5AEU - chains F and H of the 6 polymer chains in the assembly; structure by X-ray diffraction, 2.49 A resolution.

[Chain F (and H)]
Protein: Biphenyl dioxygenase subunit beta
Organism: Burkholderia xenovorans LB400
Notes: EC 1.14.12.18; chain H of this document is another copy of the same molecule, construct and numbering; everything in this record applies to it too
Reference sequence: P37334 (BPHE_BURXL); numbering as in UniProt (aligned over 1-188)
Sequence (188 residues; each row starts with the number of its first residue):
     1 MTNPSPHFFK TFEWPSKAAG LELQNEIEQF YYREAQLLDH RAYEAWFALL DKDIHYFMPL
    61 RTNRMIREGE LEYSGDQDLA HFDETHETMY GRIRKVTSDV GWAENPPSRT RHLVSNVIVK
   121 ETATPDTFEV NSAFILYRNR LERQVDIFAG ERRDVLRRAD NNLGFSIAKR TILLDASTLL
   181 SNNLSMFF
Disordered / not traced: 1-6

[How chain F and chain H interact]
Residue-residue contacts - 63 pairs, chain F then chain H:
  Leu21(F) - Leu21(H)  hydrophobic
  Glu22(F) - Leu21(H)
  Asn25(F) - Leu21(H)
  Asn25(F) - Gln24(H)
  Gln29(F) - Gln24(H)  hydrogen bond
  Gln29(F) - Val117(H)  hydrogen bond (side chain-backbone)
  Gln29(F) - Ile118(H)
  Tyr32(F) - Asn116(H)
  Tyr32(F) - Val117(H)
  Tyr32(F) - Ile118(H)  hydrophobic
  Arg33(F) - Trp14(H)
  Arg33(F) - Ala18(H)
  Ala35(F) - Asn116(H)
  Gln36(F) - Thr11(H)
  Gln36(F) - Phe12(H)
  Gln36(F) - Asn131(H)  hydrogen bond
  Gln36(F) - Glu151(H)
  Gln36(F) - Arg153(H)
  Leu37(F) - Trp14(H)  hydrophobic
  His40(F) - Lys10(H)
  His40(F) - Thr11(H)
  His40(F) - Glu151(H)  salt bridge
  His40(F) - Arg153(H)  hydrogen bond
  Arg41(F) - Arg61(H)
  Arg41(F) - Glu72(H)  salt bridge
  Ser98(F) - Ile66(H)
  Asp99(F) - Ile66(H)
  Asn105(F) - Met65(H)
  Asn105(F) - Ile66(H)  hydrogen bond (side chain-backbone)
  Pro106(F) - Arg64(H)
  Pro106(F) - Met65(H)  hydrophobic
  Pro107(F) - Arg64(H)
  Arg109(F) - Arg61(H)
  Arg109(F) - Asn63(H)  hydrogen bond
  Arg109(F) - Glu72(H)
  Arg109(F) - Ala176(H)
  Arg109(F) - Ser177(H)  hydrogen bond
  Thr110(F) - Asp175(H)
  Arg111(F) - Gly150(H)
  Arg111(F) - Glu151(H)  salt bridge
  Arg111(F) - Asp175(H)  salt bridge
  His112(F) - Asn116(H)  hydrogen bond (backbone-side chain)
  Leu113(F) - Leu113(H)  hydrophobic
  Leu113(F) - Asn116(H)
  Leu113(F) - Phe134(H)
  Leu113(F) - Ile135(H)  hydrophobic
  Val114(F) - Ser115(H)  hydrogen bond (backbone-side chain)
  Val114(F) - Asn116(H)  hydrogen bond (backbone-side chain)
  Ile135(F) - Ile135(H)  hydrophobic
  Tyr137(F) - Ile147(H)  hydrogen bond (side chain-backbone)
  Tyr137(F) - Ala149(H)  hydrophobic
  Tyr137(F) - Asp175(H)
  Asn139(F) - Asp175(H)
  Asn139(F) - Ala176(H)
  Asn139(F) - Ser177(H)  hydrogen bond (side chain-backbone)
  Leu141(F) - Asn63(H)  hydrogen bond (backbone-side chain)
  Leu141(F) - Ser177(H)  hydrogen bond (backbone-side chain)
  Glu142(F) - Ser177(H)  hydrogen bond (backbone-side chain)
  Glu142(F) - Thr178(H)
  Arg143(F) - Leu180(H)
  Val145(F) - Leu180(H)  hydrophobic
  Asn162(F) - Trp14(H)
  Leu163(F) - Trp14(H)  hydrophobic
Interface residues without a listed pair, chain F (37 interface residues in all): Ala42, Thr97, Glu104, Ser115, Arg140, Ile147
Interface residues without a listed pair, chain H (37 interface residues in all): Pro15, Ser16, Thr62, Arg67, Ala133, Leu173

[Summary]
Chain F and chain H each contribute 37 residues to their interface; the contacts include 15 hydrogen bonds and
4 salt bridges. Polar pairs include His40(F)-Glu151(H), Arg41(F)-Glu72(H) and Arg111(F)-Glu151(H).
Chain F and chain H are both Biphenyl dioxygenase subunit beta (Burkholderia xenovorans LB400); the structure,
Crystal structure of II9 variant of Biphenyl dioxygenase from Burkholderia xenovorans LB400, was determined by
X-ray diffraction (same publication as 5AEW).
